6RDM - chains G and H of the 20 polymer chains in the assembly; structure by electron microscopy, 3.44 A resolution.

== Chain G (and H) ==
Molecule: Mitochondrial ATP synthase subunit c
Organism: Polytomella sp. Pringsheim 198.80
Notes: chain H of this document is another copy of the same molecule, construct and numbering; everything in this record applies to it too
UniProtKB: D7P7X5 (D7P7X5_9CHLO); residue numbers follow UniProt; this construct covers 1-127
Amino-acid sequence (127 residues; each row starts with the number of its first residue):
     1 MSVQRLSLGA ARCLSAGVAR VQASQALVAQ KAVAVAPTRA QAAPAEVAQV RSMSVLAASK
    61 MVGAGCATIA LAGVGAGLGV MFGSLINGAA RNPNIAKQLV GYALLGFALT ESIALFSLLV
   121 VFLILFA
Disordered / not traced: 1-53

== Chain G / chain H interface ==
Residue-residue contacts (75; chain G residue first):
  Ser54(G) - Val55(H)
  Ser54(G) - Leu56(H)  hydrogen bond (side chain-backbone)
  Ala57(G) - Leu56(H)  hydrophobic
  Ala58(G) - Val55(H)
  Ala58(G) - Ser59(H)  hydrogen bond (backbone-side chain)
  Met61(G) - Ser59(H)
  Met61(G) - Lys60(H)
  Met61(G) - Gly63(H)
  Met61(G) - Ile124(H)
  Val62(G) - Ser59(H)  hydrogen bond (backbone-side chain)
  Val62(G) - Val62(H)  hydrophobic
  Gly65(G) - Gly63(H)
  Gly65(G) - Cys66(H)
  Gly65(G) - Ala67(H)  hydrogen bond (backbone-backbone)
  Gly65(G) - Ile124(H)
  Cys66(G) - Cys66(H)  hydrophobic
  Thr68(G) - Ala67(H)
  Thr68(G) - Ala70(H)
  Thr68(G) - Val120(H)
  Ile69(G) - Cys66(H)
  Ile69(G) - Ile69(H)  hydrophobic
  Ile69(G) - Ala70(H)  hydrophobic
  Leu71(G) - Val74(H)
  Leu71(G) - Ile113(H)
  Leu71(G) - Phe116(H)  hydrophobic
  Leu71(G) - Ser117(H)
  Ala72(G) - Ala70(H)
  Ala72(G) - Gly73(H)
  Ala72(G) - Val74(H)
  Gly75(G) - Gly73(H)
  Gly75(G) - Val74(H)
  Gly75(G) - Thr110(H)
  Ala76(G) - Gly73(H)  hydrogen bond (backbone-backbone)
  Leu78(G) - Leu109(H)
  Leu78(G) - Thr110(H)
  Leu78(G) - Ile113(H)  hydrophobic
  Gly79(G) - Gly77(H)
  Gly79(G) - Met81(H)
  Val80(G) - Val80(H)  hydrophobic
  Phe82(G) - Met81(H)
  Phe82(G) - Gly106(H)
  Phe82(G) - Thr110(H)
  Gly83(G) - Met81(H)
  Gly83(G) - Ser84(H)  hydrogen bond (backbone-side chain)
  Ile86(G) - Met81(H)
  Ile86(G) - Ser84(H)
  Ile86(G) - Leu85(H)  hydrophobic
  Ile86(G) - Leu99(H)
  Ile86(G) - Ala103(H)  hydrophobic
  Asn87(G) - Ser84(H)  hydrogen bond
  Asn87(G) - Asn87(H)  hydrogen bond
  Asn87(G) - Gly88(H)
  Ala89(G) - Leu99(H)  hydrophobic
  Ala89(G) - Tyr102(H)  hydrophobic
  Ala90(G) - Gly88(H)
  Ala90(G) - Asn92(H)  hydrogen bond (backbone-side chain)
  Ala90(G) - Leu99(H)  hydrophobic
  Pro93(G) - Asn92(H)
  Pro93(G) - Ile95(H)  hydrophobic
  Ala96(G) - Tyr102(H)  hydrogen bond (backbone-side chain)
  Lys97(G) - Gln98(H)
  Lys97(G) - Tyr102(H)  hydrogen bond
  Val100(G) - Tyr102(H)  hydrophobic
  Leu104(G) - Leu109(H)  hydrophobic
  Phe107(G) - Leu109(H)
  Glu111(G) - Leu109(H)
  Glu111(G) - Ser112(H)  hydrogen bond
  Glu111(G) - Ile113(H)
  Glu111(G) - Phe116(H)
  Ala114(G) - Ile113(H)  hydrophobic
  Leu118(G) - Phe116(H)  hydrophobic
  Leu118(G) - Val120(H)  hydrophobic
  Phe122(G) - Leu123(H)  hydrophobic
  Leu125(G) - Leu123(H)  hydrophobic
  Phe126(G) - Leu123(H)  hydrophobic
Also at the interface, not in a pair above, chain G (38 interface residues in all): Ser59, Ala64, Val74, Ser84
Also at the interface, not in a pair above, chain H (39 interface residues in all): Ser54, Leu78, Arg91, Leu105

== In short ==
The interface between chain G and chain H involves 38 residues on one side and 39 on the other; the contacts
include 12 hydrogen bonds. Polar contacts include Ser54(G)-Leu56(H), Ala58(G)-Ser59(H) and Val62(G)-Ser59(H).
Chain G and chain H are both Mitochondrial ATP synthase subunit c (Polytomella sp. Pringsheim 198.80); the
structure, Cryo-EM structure of Polytomella F-ATP synthase, Rotary substate 1B, focussed refinement of F1 head
and rotor, was determined by electron microscopy (same publication as 6RD4, 6RD5, 6RD6, 6RD7, 6RD8, 6RD9 and
46 further entries).
